7QC9 - chain A; structure by X-ray diffraction, 1.80 A resolution.

== Chain A ==
Name: Imidazole glycerol phosphate synthase subunit HisF
From: Thermotoga maritima (strain ATCC 43589 / DSM 3109 / JCM 10099 / NBRC 100826 / MSB8)
Notes: EC 4.3.2.10
UniProt: Q9X0C6 (HIS6_THEMA); residue numbers follow UniProt; this construct covers 2-253
Amino-acid sequence (253 residues; each row starts with the number of its first residue):
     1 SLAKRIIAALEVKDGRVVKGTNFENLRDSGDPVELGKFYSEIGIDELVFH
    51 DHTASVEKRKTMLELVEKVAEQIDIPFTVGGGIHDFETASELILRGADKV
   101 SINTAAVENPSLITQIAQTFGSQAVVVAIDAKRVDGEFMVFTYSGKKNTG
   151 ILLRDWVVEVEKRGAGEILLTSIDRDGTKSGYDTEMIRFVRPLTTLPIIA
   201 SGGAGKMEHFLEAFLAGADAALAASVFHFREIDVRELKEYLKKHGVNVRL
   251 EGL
Not modelled in the structure: 1, 20-26, 251-253
Differences from the reference sequence: expression tag (1); engineered mutation Ala9 (Cys in Q9X0C6), Glu11 (Asp in Q9X0C6), His50 (Leu in Q9X0C6), His52 (Ile in Q9X0C6)
Metal / ion sites: Ni2+: His50, His52, Ser144

== Summary ==
His50, His52 and Ser144 coordinate Ni2+.
Chain A is Imidazole glycerol phosphate synthase subunit HisF (Thermotoga maritima (strain ATCC 43589 / DSM
3109 / JCM 10099 / NBRC 100826 / MSB8)); the structure, HisF-C9A-D11E-V33A_L50H_I52H mutant in complex with
Ni(II) from T. maritima, was determined by X-ray diffraction (same publication as 7QC3, 7QC6, 7QC7 and 7QC8).
